4E35 - chains A and C; structure by X-ray diffraction, 1.40 A resolution.

[Chain A]
Molecule: Golgi-associated PDZ and coiled-coil motif-containing protein
From: Homo sapiens
Notes: fragment: PDZ domain
UniProt: Q9HD26 (GOPC_HUMAN); numbering as in UniProt (aligned over 284-370)
Sequence (87 residues; row label = number of the first residue in the row):
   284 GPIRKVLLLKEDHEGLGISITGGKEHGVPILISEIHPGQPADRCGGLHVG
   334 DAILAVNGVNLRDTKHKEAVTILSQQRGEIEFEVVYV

[Chain C]
Molecule: iCAL50 peptide
Sequence (10 residues; each row starts with the number of its first residue):
     1 ANSRWPTSIL
Unresolved in the structure: 1-3

[Chain A / chain C interface]
Residue-residue contacts (26):
  Gly298(A) with Leu10(C)
  Leu299(A) with Leu10(C), hydrogen bond (backbone-backbone)
  Gly300(A) with Leu10(C), hydrogen bond (backbone-backbone)
  Ile301(A) with Ile9(C); Leu10(C), hydrogen bond (backbone-backbone)
  Ser302(A) with Thr7(C); Ser8(C); Ile9(C)
  Ile303(A) with Pro6(C); Thr7(C); Ser8(C), hydrogen bond (backbone-backbone); Leu10(C), hydrophobic
  Thr304(A) with Trp5(C); Pro6(C), hydrogen bond (side chain-backbone); Thr7(C)
  Gly305(A) with Pro6(C)
  His309(A) with Trp5(C); Pro6(C)
  Val311(A) with Trp5(C), hydrophobic
  His319(A) with Ile9(C)
  His349(A) with Pro6(C); Ser8(C), hydrogen bond
  Val353(A) with Ser8(C); Leu10(C), hydrophobic
  Leu356(A) with Leu10(C), hydrophobic
  Ser357(A) with Leu10(C)
Also at the interface, not in a pair above, chain A (17 interface residues in all): Leu314, Ser316

[Summary]
Chain A and chain C form an interface of 17 and 6 residues respectively, with 6 hydrogen bonds. Among the
polar pairs are Leu299(A)-Leu10(C), Thr304(A)-Pro6(C) and His349(A)-Ser8(C).
Chain A is Golgi-associated PDZ and coiled-coil motif-containing protein (Homo sapiens) and chain C is iCAL50
peptide; the structure, Crystal structure of CFTR Associated Ligand (CAL) PDZ domain bound to iCAL36-L
(ANSRWPTSIL) peptide, was determined by X-ray diffraction together with 4E34 from the same study.
